Entry 8W0T (X-ray diffraction, 2.50 A resolution); this record covers chains B and C of the 4 polymer chains in the assembly.

[Chain B (and C)]
Name: Long-chain specific acyl-CoA dehydrogenase, mitochondrial
Source organism: Homo sapiens
Notes: EC 1.3.8.8; chain C of this document is another copy of the same molecule, construct and numbering; everything in this record applies to it too
Reference sequence: P28330 (ACADL_HUMAN); numbering as in UniProt (aligned over 31-430)
Sequence (400 residues; numbered 31 to 430; the number before each row is that of its first residue):
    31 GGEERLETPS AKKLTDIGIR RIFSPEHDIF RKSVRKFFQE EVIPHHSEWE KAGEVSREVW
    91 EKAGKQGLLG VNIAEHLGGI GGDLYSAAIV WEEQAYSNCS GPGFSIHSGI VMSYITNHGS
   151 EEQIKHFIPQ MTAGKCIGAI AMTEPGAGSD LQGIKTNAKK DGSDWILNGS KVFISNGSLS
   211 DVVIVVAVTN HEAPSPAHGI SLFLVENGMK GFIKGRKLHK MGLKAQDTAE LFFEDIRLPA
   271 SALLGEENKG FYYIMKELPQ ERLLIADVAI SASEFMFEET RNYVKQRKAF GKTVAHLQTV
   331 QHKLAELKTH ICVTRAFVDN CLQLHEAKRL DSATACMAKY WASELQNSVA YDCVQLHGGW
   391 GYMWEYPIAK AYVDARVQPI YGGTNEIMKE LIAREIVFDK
Disordered / not traced: 31-32
Residues lining bound ligands:
  - FAD (flavin-adenine dinucleotide), molecule 1: Ile136, Ile170, Ala171, Met172, Thr173, Ala177, Gly178, Ser179, Val202, Phe203, Ile204, Ser205, Lys250, Leu253, Thr258, Val407, Ile410, Tyr411, Gly412, Gly413, Thr414, Glu416, Ile417, Glu420
  - FAD, molecule 2: Arg317, Phe320, Val324, Leu327, Thr329, Gln385, Leu386, His387, Gly388, Gly389, Trp390, Tyr392
Reported in the primary citation:
  - mutagenesis - K333Q: decreased catalytic activity (citing earlier work)
  - mutagenesis - K333Q: decreased stability (citing earlier work)
  - self-association interface (contacts with another copy of this molecule): Glu336, Lys419
  - binding site for flavin-adenine dinucleotide: Glu416
  - post-translational modification sites: Lys42, Lys318, Lys322 (citing earlier work)
  - catalytic residues: Glu291

[Chain B / chain C interface]
Residue-residue contacts (81; chain B residue first):
  Glu34(B) - Arg359(C)  salt bridge
  Arg35(B) - Arg359(C)
  Glu37(B) - Asn350(C)
  Pro39(B) - Thr364(C)
  Pro39(B) - Met367(C)  hydrophobic
  Ser40(B) - Asp361(C)  hydrogen bond
  Ser40(B) - Thr364(C)
  Arg51(B) - Asn350(C)  hydrogen bond
  Arg51(B) - Gln353(C)
  Arg51(B) - Leu354(C)
  Phe307(B) - Ile426(C)  hydrophobic
  Arg311(B) - Glu425(C)  hydrogen bond (side chain-backbone)
  Arg311(B) - Ile426(C)  hydrogen bond (side chain-backbone)
  Lys315(B) - Ile426(C)
  Lys315(B) - Val427(C)
  Lys315(B) - Asp429(C)  salt bridge
  Ala325(B) - Val427(C)
  Gln328(B) - Glu420(C)  hydrogen bond
  Gln331(B) - Ala423(C)
  Gln331(B) - Val427(C)
  Gln331(B) - Phe428(C)
  His332(B) - Glu416(C)
  His332(B) - Lys419(C)
  His332(B) - Glu420(C)  salt bridge
  Leu334(B) - Ile426(C)
  Ala335(B) - Lys419(C)
  Ala335(B) - Ile422(C)  hydrophobic
  Ala335(B) - Ile426(C)  hydrophobic
  Glu336(B) - Tyr370(C)
  Glu336(B) - Lys419(C)  salt bridge
  Lys338(B) - Met367(C)
  Lys338(B) - Ile426(C)
  Thr339(B) - Met367(C)
  Thr339(B) - Tyr370(C)
  Thr339(B) - Ile422(C)
  His340(B) - Trp371(C)
  Cys342(B) - Phe347(C)
  Cys342(B) - Met367(C)  hydrophobic
  Val343(B) - Val343(C)  hydrophobic
  Val343(B) - Phe347(C)
  Val343(B) - Trp371(C)
  Ala346(B) - Phe347(C)  hydrophobic
  Phe347(B) - Cys342(C)
  Phe347(B) - Val343(C)  hydrophobic
  Phe347(B) - Ala346(C)  hydrophobic
  Asn350(B) - Glu37(C)
  Asn350(B) - Arg51(C)  hydrogen bond
  Gln353(B) - Arg51(C)  hydrogen bond
  Arg359(B) - Glu34(C)  salt bridge
  Arg359(B) - Arg35(C)
  Asp361(B) - Ser40(C)  hydrogen bond
  Thr364(B) - Pro39(C)
  Thr364(B) - Ser40(C)
  Met367(B) - Pro39(C)  hydrophobic
  Met367(B) - Lys338(C)
  Met367(B) - Thr339(C)
  Met367(B) - Cys342(C)  hydrophobic
  Tyr370(B) - Glu336(C)
  Tyr370(B) - Thr339(C)
  Trp371(B) - His340(C)
  Glu416(B) - His332(C)
  Lys419(B) - His332(C)
  Lys419(B) - Ala335(C)
  Lys419(B) - Glu336(C)  salt bridge
  Glu420(B) - Gln328(C)  hydrogen bond
  Glu420(B) - His332(C)  salt bridge
  Ile422(B) - Ala335(C)  hydrophobic
  Ile422(B) - Thr339(C)
  Ala423(B) - Gln331(C)
  Glu425(B) - Arg311(C)  hydrogen bond (backbone-side chain)
  Ile426(B) - Phe307(C)  hydrophobic
  Ile426(B) - Arg311(C)  hydrogen bond (backbone-side chain)
  Ile426(B) - Lys315(C)  hydrogen bond (backbone-side chain)
  Ile426(B) - Leu334(C)
  Ile426(B) - Ala335(C)  hydrophobic
  Ile426(B) - Lys338(C)
  Val427(B) - Lys315(C)
  Val427(B) - Ala325(C)
  Val427(B) - Gln331(C)
  Phe428(B) - Gln331(C)
  Asp429(B) - Lys315(C)  salt bridge
Interface residues without a listed pair, chain B (45 interface residues in all): His326, Thr344, Leu354, Lys430
Interface residues without a listed pair, chain C (44 interface residues in all): His326, Thr344

[Summary]
45 residues of chain B and 44 residues of chain C are in contact, with 12 hydrogen bonds and 8 salt bridges.
Polar contacts include Glu34(B)-Arg359(C), Lys315(B)-Asp429(C) and His332(B)-Glu420(C). Chain B binds
flavin-adenine dinucleotide. The paper reports the catalytic residue Glu291(B); K333Q of chain B reduces
catalytic activity.
Chain B and chain C are both Long-chain specific acyl-CoA dehydrogenase, mitochondrial (Homo sapiens); the
structure, Human LCAD, was determined by X-ray diffraction, deposited together with 8W0U and 8W0Z.
